8TLT - chains A and E of the 8 polymer chains in the assembly; structure by electron microscopy, 2.85 A resolution.

== Chain A ==
Name: DNA polymerase zeta catalytic subunit
Source organism: Saccharomyces cerevisiae
Notes: EC 2.7.7.7
Reference sequence: P14284 (DPOZ_YEAST); residue numbers follow UniProt; this construct covers 1-1504
Sequence (1538 residues; row label = number of the first residue in the row; numbers below 1 keep their minus sign (Met-33 is residue -33)):
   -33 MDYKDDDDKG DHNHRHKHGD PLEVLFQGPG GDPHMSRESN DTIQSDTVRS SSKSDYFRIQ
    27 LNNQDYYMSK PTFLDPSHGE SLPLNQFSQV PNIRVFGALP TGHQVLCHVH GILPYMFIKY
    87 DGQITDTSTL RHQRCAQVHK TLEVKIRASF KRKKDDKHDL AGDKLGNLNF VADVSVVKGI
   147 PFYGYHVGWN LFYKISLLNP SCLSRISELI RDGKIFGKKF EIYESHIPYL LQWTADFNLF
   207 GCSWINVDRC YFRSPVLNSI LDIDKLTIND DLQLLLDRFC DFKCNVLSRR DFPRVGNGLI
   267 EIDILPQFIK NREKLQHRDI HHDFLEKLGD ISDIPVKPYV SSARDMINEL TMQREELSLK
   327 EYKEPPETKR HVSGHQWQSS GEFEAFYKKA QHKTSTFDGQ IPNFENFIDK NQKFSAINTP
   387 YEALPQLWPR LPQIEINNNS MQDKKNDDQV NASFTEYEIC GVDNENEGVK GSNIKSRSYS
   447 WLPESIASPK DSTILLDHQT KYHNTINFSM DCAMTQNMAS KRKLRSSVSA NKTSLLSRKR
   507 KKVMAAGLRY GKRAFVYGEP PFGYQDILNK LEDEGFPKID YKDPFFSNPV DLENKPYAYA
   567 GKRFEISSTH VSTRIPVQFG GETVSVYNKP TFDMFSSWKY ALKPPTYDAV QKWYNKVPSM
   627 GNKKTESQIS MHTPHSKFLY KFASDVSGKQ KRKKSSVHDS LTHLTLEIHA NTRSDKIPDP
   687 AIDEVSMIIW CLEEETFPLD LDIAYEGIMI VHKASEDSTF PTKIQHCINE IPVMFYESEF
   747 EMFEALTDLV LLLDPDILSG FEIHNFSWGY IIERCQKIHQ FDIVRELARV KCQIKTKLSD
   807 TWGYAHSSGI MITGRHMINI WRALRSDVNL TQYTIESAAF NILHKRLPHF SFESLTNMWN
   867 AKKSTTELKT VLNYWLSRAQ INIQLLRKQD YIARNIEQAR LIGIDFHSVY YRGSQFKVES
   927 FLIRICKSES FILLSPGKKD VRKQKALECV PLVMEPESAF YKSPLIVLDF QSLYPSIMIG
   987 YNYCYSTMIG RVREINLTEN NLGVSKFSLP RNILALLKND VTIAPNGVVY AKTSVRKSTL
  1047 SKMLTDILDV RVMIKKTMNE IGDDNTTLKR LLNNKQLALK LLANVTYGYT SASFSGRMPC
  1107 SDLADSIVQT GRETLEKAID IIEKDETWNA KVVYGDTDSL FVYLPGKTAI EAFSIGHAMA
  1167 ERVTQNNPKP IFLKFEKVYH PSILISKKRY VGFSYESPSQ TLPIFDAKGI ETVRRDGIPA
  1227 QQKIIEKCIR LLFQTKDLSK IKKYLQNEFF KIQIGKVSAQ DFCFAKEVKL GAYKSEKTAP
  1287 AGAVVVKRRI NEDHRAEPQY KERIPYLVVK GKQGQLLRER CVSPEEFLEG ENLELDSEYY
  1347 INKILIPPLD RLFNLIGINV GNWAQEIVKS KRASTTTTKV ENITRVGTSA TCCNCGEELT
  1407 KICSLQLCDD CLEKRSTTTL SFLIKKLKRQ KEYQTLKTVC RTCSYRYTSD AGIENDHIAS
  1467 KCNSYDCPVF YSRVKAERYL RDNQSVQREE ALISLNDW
Unresolved in the structure: -33 to 19, 118-129, 298-302, 339-340, 399-512, 624-660, 801-802, 1374-1414
Differences from the reference sequence: initiating methionine (-33); expression tag (-32 to 0)
UniProt features mapped onto this chain:
  - zinc finger: Cys1398 to Cys1417 (CysA-type)
  - motif: Cys1446 to Cys1473 (CysB motif)
  - binding site (Zn(2+)): Cys1398, Cys1401, Cys1414, Cys1417
  - binding site ([4Fe-4S] cluster): Cys1446, Cys1449, Cys1468, Cys1473
Metal / ion sites: Ca2+: Phe976, Asp1144 (together with 2'-deoxycytidine-5'-triphosphate); 4Fe-4S cluster Fe: Cys1446, Cys1449, Cys1468, Cys1473
Small-molecule neighbours:
  - 2'-deoxycytidine-5'-triphosphate (DCP): Phe976, Gln977, Ser978, Leu979, Tyr980, Pro981, Arg1057, Lys1061, Lys1086, Asn1090, Tyr1093, Thr1143, Asp1144
  - 4Fe-4S cluster (SF4): Arg852, Leu853, Pro854, Cys1446, Cys1449, Cys1468, Ser1470, Cys1473, Val1475, Phe1476, Arg1479

== Chain E ==
Name: DNA polymerase zeta processivity subunit
Source organism: Saccharomyces cerevisiae
Reference sequence: P38927 (REV7_YEAST); residue numbers follow UniProt; this construct covers 1-245
Sequence (245 residues; numbered 1 to 245; the number before each row is that of its first residue):
     1 MNRWVEKWLR VYLKCYINLI LFYRNVYPPQ SFDYTTYQSF NLPQFVPINR HPALIDYIEE
    61 LILDVLSKLT HVYRFSICII NKKNDLCIEK YVLDFSELQH VDKDDQIITE TEVFDEFRSS
   121 LNSLIMHLEK LPKVNDDTIT FEAVINAIEL ELGHKLDRNR RVDSLEEKAE IERDSNWVKC
   181 QEDENLPDNN GFQPPKIKLT SLVGSDVGPL IIHQFSEKLI SGDDKILNGV YSQYEEGESI
   241 FGSLF
Unresolved in the structure: 104-106, 236-245

== How chain A and chain E interact ==
Contacting residue pairs - 64 pairs, chain A then chain E:
  Asn554(A) - Lys168(E)
  Pro555(A) - Val162(E)  hydrophobic
  Val556(A) - Ser164(E)
  His576(A) - Ile171(E)
  His576(A) - Glu172(E)  salt bridge
  Val577(A) - Leu156(E)  hydrophobic
  Ser578(A) - Leu156(E)
  Pro596(A) - His154(E)
  Thr597(A) - Glu151(E)
  Phe598(A) - Glu149(E)
  Phe598(A) - Leu150(E)
  Phe598(A) - Glu151(E)
  Asp599(A) - Ile148(E)
  Met600(A) - Ile148(E)
  Phe601(A) - Ala147(E)
  Phe601(A) - Ile148(E)  hydrogen bond (backbone-backbone)
  Ser602(A) - Asn146(E)
  Ser602(A) - Ala147(E)  hydrogen bond (backbone-backbone)
  Ser602(A) - Lys179(E)
  Ser603(A) - Ile145(E)
  Ser603(A) - Asn146(E)
  Ser603(A) - Lys179(E)
  Ser603(A) - Cys180(E)  hydrogen bond (backbone-backbone)
  Trp604(A) - Val144(E)
  Trp604(A) - Ile145(E)  hydrogen bond (backbone-backbone)
  Trp604(A) - Leu150(E)
  Trp604(A) - Glu151(E)
  Trp604(A) - Leu152(E)
  Trp604(A) - Val178(E)
  Trp604(A) - Lys179(E)
  Lys605(A) - Glu142(E)
  Lys605(A) - Ala143(E)
  Lys605(A) - Trp177(E)
  Lys605(A) - Val178(E)  hydrogen bond (backbone-backbone)
  Lys605(A) - Glu184(E)  salt bridge
  Tyr606(A) - Tyr57(E)
  Tyr606(A) - Glu60(E)  hydrogen bond
  Tyr606(A) - Leu61(E)  hydrophobic
  Tyr606(A) - Asp64(E)
  Tyr606(A) - Ala143(E)  hydrogen bond (backbone-backbone)
  Tyr606(A) - Asn176(E)
  Tyr606(A) - Trp177(E)  hydrophobic
  Ala607(A) - Asn176(E)
  Leu608(A) - Tyr57(E)  hydrogen bond (backbone-side chain)
  Leu608(A) - Asn176(E)
  Lys609(A) - Tyr57(E)
  Pro610(A) - Tyr27(E)
  Pro610(A) - Tyr57(E)  hydrophobic
  Pro610(A) - Phe141(E)  hydrophobic
  Pro611(A) - Tyr27(E)  hydrogen bond (backbone-side chain)
  Thr612(A) - Tyr27(E)
  Tyr613(A) - Asn25(E)
  Tyr613(A) - Val26(E)
  Tyr613(A) - Tyr27(E)
  Tyr613(A) - Pro28(E)
  Tyr613(A) - Asp136(E)  hydrogen bond
  Tyr613(A) - Asp137(E)
  Asp614(A) - Asp137(E)
  Val616(A) - Tyr27(E)  hydrophobic
  Val616(A) - Ser31(E)
  Trp619(A) - Arg50(E)
  Trp619(A) - His51(E)
  Trp619(A) - Pro52(E)
  Tyr620(A) - Gln30(E)
Interface residues without a listed pair, chain A (31 interface residues in all): Val592, Ala615, Gln617
Interface residues without a listed pair, chain E (48 interface residues in all): Ala53, Leu54, Tyr73, Thr140, Asp157, Asp163, Leu165, Ser175

== Overview ==
31 residues of chain A and 48 residues of chain E are in contact, with 10 hydrogen bonds and 2 salt bridges.
Polar contacts include His576(A)-Glu172(E), Lys605(A)-Glu184(E) and Tyr606(A)-Glu60(E). Bound to chain A:
4Fe-4S cluster and 2'-deoxycytidine-5'-triphosphate.
Here chain A is DNA polymerase zeta catalytic subunit and chain E is DNA polymerase zeta processivity subunit,
both from Saccharomyces cerevisiae. Entry 8TLT (Cryo-EM structure of Rev1(deltaN)-Polzeta-DNA-dCTP complex)
was determined by electron microscopy together with 8TLQ from the same study.
